3ANG - chains C and D; structure by X-ray diffraction, 2.25 A resolution.

Chain C (and D):
Molecule: Transcriptional repressor, TetR family
Organism: Thermus thermophilus
Notes: chain D of this document is another copy of the same molecule, construct and numbering; everything in this record applies to it too
Reference sequence: Q5SM42 (Q5SM42_THET8); residues 1-204 here correspond to UniProt positions 2-205 (UniProt number = residue number + 1)
Sequence (204 residues; row label = number of the first residue in the row):
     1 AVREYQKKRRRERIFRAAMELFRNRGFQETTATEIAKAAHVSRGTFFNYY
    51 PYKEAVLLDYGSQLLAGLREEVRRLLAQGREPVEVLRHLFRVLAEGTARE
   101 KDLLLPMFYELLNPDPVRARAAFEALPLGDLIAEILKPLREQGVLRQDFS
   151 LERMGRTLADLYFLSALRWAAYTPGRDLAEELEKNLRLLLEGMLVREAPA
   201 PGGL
Disordered / not traced: 1, 203-204 (chain D: 1-8, 204)
Modified positions: Mse19, Mse107, Mse154, Mse193 (selenomethionine; parent Met)
Small-molecule neighbours:
  - dodecyl-coa (DCC), molecule 1: Gly61, Leu64, Leu93, Mse107, Phe108, Leu111, Leu112, Ala119, Arg120, Phe123, Leu126, Leu128, Arg156, Ala159, Asp160, Tyr162, Phe163
  - dodecyl-coa (DCC), molecule 2: Arg168, Tyr172, Arg176

Interface between chain C and chain D:
Residue-residue contacts (87; chain C residue first):
  Tyr109(C) with Leu112(D); Pro114(D)
  Leu111(C) with Tyr172(D)
  Leu112(C) with Tyr109(D); Leu112(D), hydrophobic; Leu167(D), hydrophobic; Tyr172(D), hydrogen bond (backbone-side chain)
  Asn113(C) with Tyr172(D), hydrogen bond (backbone-side chain)
  Pro114(C) with Tyr109(D)
  Pro116(C) with Tyr172(D), hydrophobic
  Ala119(C) with Tyr172(D), hydrophobic
  Phe123(C) with Arg168(D)
  Leu136(C) with Mse193(D), hydrophobic
  Val144(C) with Leu194(D); Val195(D), hydrogen bond (backbone-backbone)
  Leu145(C) with Mse193(D); Val195(D)
  Arg146(C) with Arg187(D), hydrogen bond (side chain-backbone); Glu191(D), salt bridge; Gly192(D), hydrogen bond (side chain-backbone); Mse193(D), hydrogen bond (backbone-backbone); Val195(D)
  Phe149(C) with Glu180(D); Lys184(D); Leu188(D), hydrophobic
  Arg153(C) with Arg176(D); Glu180(D), salt bridge; Glu181(D), salt bridge; Lys184(D)
  Mse154(C) with Leu188(D), hydrophobic; Mse193(D), hydrophobic
  Arg156(C) with Arg168(D)
  Thr157(C) with Lys184(D), hydrogen bond
  Asp160(C) with Leu164(D); Arg168(D), salt bridge
  Leu161(C) with Leu161(D), hydrophobic
  Leu164(C) with Asp160(D); Leu164(D), hydrophobic
  Leu167(C) with Leu112(D), hydrophobic
  Arg168(C) with Asp160(D), salt bridge
  Tyr172(C) with Leu112(D); Asn113(D), hydrogen bond (side chain-backbone); Pro114(D); Pro116(D), hydrophobic; Ala119(D)
  Glu180(C) with Arg153(D), salt bridge
  Glu181(C) with Arg153(D), salt bridge
  Lys184(C) with Phe149(D); Arg153(D); Thr157(D), hydrogen bond
  Arg187(C) with Arg146(D), hydrogen bond (backbone-side chain)
  Leu188(C) with Arg146(D); Phe149(D), hydrophobic; Leu188(D); Leu189(D)
  Leu189(C) with Leu188(D), hydrophobic; Gly192(D); Mse193(D), hydrogen bond (backbone-backbone)
  Leu190(C) with Gly192(D); Mse193(D), hydrogen bond (backbone-backbone); Leu194(D), hydrogen bond (backbone-backbone)
  Glu191(C) with Arg146(D), salt bridge; Glu191(D); Gly192(D); Arg196(D), hydrogen bond (backbone-side chain)
  Gly192(C) with Arg146(D), hydrogen bond (backbone-side chain); Leu189(D); Leu190(D); Glu191(D); Gly192(D)
  Mse193(C) with Leu145(D); Arg146(D), hydrogen bond (backbone-backbone); Mse154(D); Leu189(D), hydrogen bond (backbone-backbone); Leu190(D), hydrogen bond (backbone-backbone)
  Leu194(C) with Val144(D); Leu190(D), hydrogen bond (backbone-backbone); Arg196(D), hydrogen bond (backbone-side chain)
  Val195(C) with Val144(D), hydrogen bond (backbone-backbone); Leu145(D); Arg146(D); Arg196(D), hydrogen bond (backbone-side chain)
  Arg196(C) with Glu191(D), hydrogen bond (side chain-backbone); Leu194(D), hydrogen bond (side chain-backbone); Val195(D), hydrogen bond (side chain-backbone); Arg196(D)
  Glu197(C) with Ala198(D)
Also at the interface, not in a pair above, chain C (41 interface residues in all): Gly143, Phe163, Ala171, Asn185
Also at the interface, not in a pair above, chain D (41 interface residues in all): Leu111, Leu136, Gly143, Asp148, Phe163, Ala171, Ala200

In short:
The chain C/chain D interface involves 41 residues from each chain, with 25 hydrogen bonds and 8 salt bridges.
Polar contacts include Arg146(C)-Glu191(D), Arg153(C)-Glu180(D) and Arg153(C)-Glu181(D). Ligands of chain C:
dodecyl-coa.
Both chains are Transcriptional repressor, TetR family (Thermus thermophilus). Entry 3ANG (Crystal structure
of Thermus thermophilus FadR in complex with E. coli-derived dodecyl-CoA) was determined by X-ray diffraction
together with 3ANP from the same study.
